Entry 9CZK (electron microscopy, 3.50 A resolution); this record covers chains A and B of the 8 polymer chains in the assembly.

# Chain A (and B)
Molecule: Isoform 5 of Calcium-activated potassium channel subunit alpha-1
Organism: Homo sapiens
Notes: chain B of this document is another copy of the same molecule, construct and numbering; everything in this record applies to it too
UniProtKB: Q12791 (KCMA1_HUMAN), isoform Q12791-5; residues 1-1056 here correspond to UniProt positions 66-1121 (UniProt number = residue number + 65)
Amino-acid sequence (1056 residues; row label = number of the first residue in the row):
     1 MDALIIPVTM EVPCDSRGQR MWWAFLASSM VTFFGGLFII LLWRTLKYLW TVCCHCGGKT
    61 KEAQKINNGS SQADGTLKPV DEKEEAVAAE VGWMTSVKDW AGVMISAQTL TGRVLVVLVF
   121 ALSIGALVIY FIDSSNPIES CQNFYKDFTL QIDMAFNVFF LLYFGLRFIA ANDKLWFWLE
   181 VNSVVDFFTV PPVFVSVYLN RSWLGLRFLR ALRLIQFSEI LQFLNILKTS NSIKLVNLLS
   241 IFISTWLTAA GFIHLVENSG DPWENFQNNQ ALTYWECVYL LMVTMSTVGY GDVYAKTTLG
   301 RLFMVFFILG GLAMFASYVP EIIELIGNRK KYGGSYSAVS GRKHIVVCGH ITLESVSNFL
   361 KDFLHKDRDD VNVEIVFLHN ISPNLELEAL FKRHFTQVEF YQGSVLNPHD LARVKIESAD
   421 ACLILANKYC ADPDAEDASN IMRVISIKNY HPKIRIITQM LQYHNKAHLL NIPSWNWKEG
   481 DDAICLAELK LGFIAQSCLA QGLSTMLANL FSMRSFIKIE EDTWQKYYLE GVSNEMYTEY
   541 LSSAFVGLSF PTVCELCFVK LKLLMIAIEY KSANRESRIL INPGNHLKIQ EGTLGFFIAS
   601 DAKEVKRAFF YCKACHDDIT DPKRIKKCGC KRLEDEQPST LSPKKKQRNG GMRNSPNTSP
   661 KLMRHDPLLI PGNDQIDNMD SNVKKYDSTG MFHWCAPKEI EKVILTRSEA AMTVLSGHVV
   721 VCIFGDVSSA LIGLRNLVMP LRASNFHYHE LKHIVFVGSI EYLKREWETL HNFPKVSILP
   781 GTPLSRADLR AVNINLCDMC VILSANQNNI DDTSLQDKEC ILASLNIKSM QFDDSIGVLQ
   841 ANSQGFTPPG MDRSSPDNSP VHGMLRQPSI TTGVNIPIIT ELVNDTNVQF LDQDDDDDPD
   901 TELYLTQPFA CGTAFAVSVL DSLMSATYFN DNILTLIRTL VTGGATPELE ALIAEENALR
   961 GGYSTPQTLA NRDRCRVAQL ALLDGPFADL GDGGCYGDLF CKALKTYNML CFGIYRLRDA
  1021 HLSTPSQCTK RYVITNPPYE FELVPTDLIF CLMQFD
Not modelled in the structure: 1-20, 55-92, 570-576, 616-682, 834-870
Ion coordination: K+ site 1: Thr287, Val288 (shared with Thr287(B), Val288(B) of chain B; 2 residues of chain C; 2 residues of chain D); K+ site 2: Val288, Gly289 (shared with Val288(B), Gly289(B) of chain B; 2 residues of chain C; 2 residues of chain D)

# Interface between chain A and chain B
Residue-residue contacts - 32 pairs, chain A then chain B:
  Leu280(A) - Tyr290(B)
  Thr284(A) - Val288(B)
  Thr284(A) - Tyr290(B)  hydrogen bond
  Thr287(A) - Thr287(B)
  Val288(A) - Val288(B)
  Gly289(A) - Gly289(B)
  Gly291(A) - Tyr290(B)
  Tyr294(A) - Asp292(B)
  Arg301(A) - Tyr279(B)
  Arg301(A) - Asp292(B)  salt bridge
  Met304(A) - Tyr290(B)
  Val305(A) - Tyr279(B)  hydrophobic
  Val305(A) - Met282(B)  hydrophobic
  Ile308(A) - Met282(B)  hydrophobic
  Ile308(A) - Ser286(B)
  Leu309(A) - Met282(B)  hydrophobic
  Pro408(A) - Pro899(B)
  Ser439(A) - Leu815(B)
  Ile441(A) - Leu822(B)  hydrophobic
  Met442(A) - Lys818(B)
  Met442(A) - Ile821(B)  hydrophobic
  Ile445(A) - Leu825(B)  hydrophobic
  Asn449(A) - Gln889(B)  hydrogen bond (side chain-backbone)
  Asn449(A) - Asp892(B)
  Asn449(A) - Gln893(B)  hydrogen bond
  Asn449(A) - Asp897(B)  hydrogen bond
  Asn471(A) - Arg786(B)  hydrogen bond
  Asn471(A) - Asn826(B)  hydrogen bond
  Asn471(A) - Ser829(B)
  Pro473(A) - Gln893(B)
  Glu955(A) - Ala787(B)
  Glu955(A) - Arg790(B)  salt bridge
Also at the interface, not in a pair above, chain A (26 interface residues in all): Tyr290, Ala295, Leu406, Ser446, Leu470
Also at the interface, not in a pair above, chain B (28 interface residues in all): Trp246, Glu276, Ser814, Phe890, Asp895

# Overview
26 residues of chain A face 28 of chain B across their interface; the contacts include 6 hydrogen bonds and 2
salt bridges. Polar contacts include Arg301(A)-Asp292(B), Glu955(A)-Arg790(B) and Thr284(A)-Tyr290(B). The K+
site 1 is built by Thr287(A) and Val288(A).
Both chains are Isoform 5 of Calcium-activated potassium channel subunit alpha-1 (Homo sapiens). Entry 9CZK
(Ca2+ free hSlo1 + beta2N-beta4 channel in nanodisc) was determined by electron microscopy, deposited together
with 9CZH, 9CZJ, 9CZM, 9CZO, 9CZQ, 9D18 and 9D19.
